PDB entry 1DBZ | X-ray diffraction, 2.65 A resolution | chains B and C of the 4 polymer chains in the assembly

Chain B (and C):
Name: Fructose-1,6-bisphosphatase
Organism: Pisum sativum
Notes: EC 3.1.3.11; chain C of this document is another copy of the same molecule, construct and numbering; everything in this record applies to it too
UniProt: P46275 (F16P_PEA); residues 1-357 here correspond to UniProt positions 51-407 (UniProt number = residue number + 50)
Sequence (357 residues; row label = number of the first residue in the row):
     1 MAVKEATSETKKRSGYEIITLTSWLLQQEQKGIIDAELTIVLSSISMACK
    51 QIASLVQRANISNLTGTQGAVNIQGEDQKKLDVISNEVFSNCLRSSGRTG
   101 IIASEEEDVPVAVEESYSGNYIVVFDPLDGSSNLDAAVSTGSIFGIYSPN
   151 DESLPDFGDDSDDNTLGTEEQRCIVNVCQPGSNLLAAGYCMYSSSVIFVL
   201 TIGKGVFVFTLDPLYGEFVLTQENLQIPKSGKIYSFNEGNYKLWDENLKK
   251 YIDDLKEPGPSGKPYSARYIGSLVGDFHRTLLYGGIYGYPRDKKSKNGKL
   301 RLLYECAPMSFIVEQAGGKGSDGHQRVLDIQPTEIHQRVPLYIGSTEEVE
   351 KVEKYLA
Unresolved in the structure: 1-15, 66-74, 157-163 (chain C: 1-17, 66-74, 155-162)
Sequence notes: engineered mutation Ser153 (Cys203 in P46275)
Curated features (UniProtKB/Swiss-Prot):
  - binding site (Mg(2+)): Glu76, Glu105, Asp126, Leu128, Asp129, Glu305
  - binding site (substrate): Asp129 to Ser132, Asn237, Tyr269, Tyr287, Tyr289, Lys299

How chain B and chain C interact:
Pairs across the interface - 23 pairs, chain B then chain C:
  Tyr16(B) - Arg94(C)
  Tyr16(B) - Ser95(C)
  Glu17(B) - Arg94(C)
  Thr22(B) - Thr22(C)
  Leu26(B) - Leu26(C)  hydrophobic
  Leu26(B) - Thr39(C)
  Leu26(B) - Ile40(C)  hydrophobic
  Glu29(B) - Glu29(C)
  Gln30(B) - Ala36(C)
  Gln30(B) - Ile40(C)
  Ala36(B) - Gln30(C)
  Glu37(B) - Gln30(C)
  Ile40(B) - Gln30(C)
  Ser43(B) - Leu26(C)
  Met47(B) - Thr20(C)
  Met47(B) - Glu217(C)
  Lys50(B) - Glu217(C)  salt bridge
  Ser54(B) - Tyr215(C)
  Tyr215(B) - Lys50(C)  hydrogen bond (backbone-side chain)
  Tyr215(B) - Gln51(C)
  Tyr215(B) - Gly216(C)
  Gly216(B) - Tyr215(C)
  Glu217(B) - Lys50(C)  salt bridge
Also at the interface, not in a pair above, chain B (22 interface residues in all): Ile18, Ile19, Ser23, Gln27, Thr39, Ser95
Also at the interface, not in a pair above, chain C (19 interface residues in all): Ser23, Gln27, Ser43, Asn91

In short:
The interface between chain B and chain C involves 22 residues on one side and 19 on the other; the contacts
include 1 hydrogen bond and 2 salt bridges. Polar contacts include Lys50(B)-Glu217(C) and Tyr215(B)-Lys50(C).
Chain B and chain C are both Fructose-1,6-bisphosphatase (Pisum sativum); the structure, C153S mutant of pea
fructose-1,6-bisphosphatase, was determined by X-ray diffraction, deposited together with 1D9Q and 1DCU.
